2IB9 - chains A and C of the 4 polymer chains in the assembly; structure by X-ray diffraction, 2.05 A resolution.

== Chain A (and C) ==
Protein: Acetyl-CoA acetyltransferase
Source organism: Homo sapiens
Notes: EC 2.3.1.9; chain C of this document is another copy of the same molecule, construct and numbering; everything in this record applies to it too
Reference sequence: P24752 (THIL_HUMAN); numbering as in UniProt (aligned over 34-427)
Chain sequence (395 residues; each row starts with the number of its first residue):
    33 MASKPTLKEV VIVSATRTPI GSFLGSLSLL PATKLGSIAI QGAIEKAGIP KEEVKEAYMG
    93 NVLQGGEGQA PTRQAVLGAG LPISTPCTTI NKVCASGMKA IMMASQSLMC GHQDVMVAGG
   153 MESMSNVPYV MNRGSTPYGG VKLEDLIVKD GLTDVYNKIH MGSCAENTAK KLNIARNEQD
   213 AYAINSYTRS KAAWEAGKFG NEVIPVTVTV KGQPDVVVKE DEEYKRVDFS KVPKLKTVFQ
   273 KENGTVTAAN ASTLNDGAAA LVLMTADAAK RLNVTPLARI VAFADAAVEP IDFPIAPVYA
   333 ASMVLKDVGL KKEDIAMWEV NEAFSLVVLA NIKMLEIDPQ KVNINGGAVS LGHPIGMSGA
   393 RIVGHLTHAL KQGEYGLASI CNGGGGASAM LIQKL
Disordered / not traced: 33-36 (chain C: 33-35)
Construct notes: initiating methionine (33); engineered mutation A34 (Val in P24752)
Metal / ion sites: K+: Y219, A280, A281, A283, V381
UniProt features mapped onto this chain:
  - active site: C126 (Acyl-thioester intermediate), C413 (Proton donor/acceptor)
  - binding site (CoA): Y219, R258 to D260, K263, S284
  - binding site (K(+)): Y219, A280, A281, A283, V381
  - site: H385 (Increases nucleophilicity of active site Cys)
  - modified residue: K66 (N6-acetyllysine), K78 (N6-succinyllysine), K174 (N6-acetyllysine), K181 (N6-acetyllysine), K190 (N6-acetyllysine), K202 (N6-acetyllysine), K223 (N6-acetyllysine), K230 (N6-acetyllysine), K243 (N6-succinyllysine), K251 (N6-acetyllysine), K257 (N6-acetyllysine), K263 (N6-acetyllysine), K266 (N6-succinyllysine), K268 (N6-succinyllysine), K273 (N6-acetyllysine), K338 (N6-acetyllysine)
  - natural variant: E85 (deletion: In 3KTD), N93 (N93S: In 3KTD), G152 (G152A: In 3KTD), N158 (N158D: In 3KTD), G183 (G183R: In 3KTD), T297 (T297M: In 3KTD), A301 (A301P: In 3KTD), I312 (I312T: In 3KTD), A333 (A333P: In 3KTD), G379 (G379V: In 3KTD), A380 (A380T: In 3KTD)

== Chain A / chain C interface ==
Contacting residue pairs (30; chain A residue first):
  Y161(A) with T168(C), hydrogen bond; P169(C), hydrogen bond (side chain-backbone); Y170(C); G172(C)
  T168(A) with Y161(C), hydrogen bond (backbone-side chain)
  P169(A) with Y161(C), hydrogen bond (backbone-side chain)
  Y170(A) with Y161(C); D177(C); I179(C); V180(C); L184(C); L286(C), hydrophobic
  G171(A) with K174(C), hydrogen bond (backbone-side chain); D177(C), hydrogen bond (backbone-side chain)
  G172(A) with Y161(C); L175(C); D177(C)
  V173(A) with V173(C); K174(C); L175(C), hydrogen bond (backbone-backbone)
  K174(A) with V173(C)
  L175(A) with G172(C); V173(C), hydrogen bond (backbone-backbone)
  D177(A) with Y170(C); G171(C), hydrogen bond (side chain-backbone); G172(C)
  I179(A) with Y170(C)
  V180(A) with Y170(C)
  L184(A) with Y170(C)
  L286(A) with Y170(C), hydrophobic
Interface residues without a listed pair, chain A (15 interface residues in all): F55
Interface residues without a listed pair, chain C (15 interface residues in all): F55

== Summary ==
The chain A/chain C interface involves 15 residues from each chain; the contacts include 9 hydrogen bonds.
Among the polar pairs are Y161(A)-T168(C), Y161(A)-P169(C) and G171(A)-K174(C). UniProt lists active-site
residues C126(A) and C413(A), 6 CoA-binding residues and 5 K+-binding residues on chain A.
Both chains are Acetyl-CoA acetyltransferase (Homo sapiens). Entry 2IB9 (Crystallographic and kinetic studies
of human mitochondrial acetoacetyl-CoA thiolase (T2): the importance of potassium and chloride ...) was
determined by X-ray diffraction (same publication as 2IB7, 2IB8, 2IBU, 2IBW and 2IBY).
